Entry 6XU3 (X-ray diffraction, 2.10 A resolution); this record covers chains A and D.

== Chain A (and D) ==
Name: Class IV aminotransferase
From: Shinella sp. JR1-6
Notes: chain D of this document is another copy of the same molecule, construct and numbering; everything in this record applies to it too
UniProtKB: A0A4Q8MG35 (A0A4Q8MG35_9RHIZ); residues 5-328 here correspond to UniProt positions 1-324 (UniProt number = residue number - 4)
Amino-acid sequence (328 residues; each row starts with the number of its first residue):
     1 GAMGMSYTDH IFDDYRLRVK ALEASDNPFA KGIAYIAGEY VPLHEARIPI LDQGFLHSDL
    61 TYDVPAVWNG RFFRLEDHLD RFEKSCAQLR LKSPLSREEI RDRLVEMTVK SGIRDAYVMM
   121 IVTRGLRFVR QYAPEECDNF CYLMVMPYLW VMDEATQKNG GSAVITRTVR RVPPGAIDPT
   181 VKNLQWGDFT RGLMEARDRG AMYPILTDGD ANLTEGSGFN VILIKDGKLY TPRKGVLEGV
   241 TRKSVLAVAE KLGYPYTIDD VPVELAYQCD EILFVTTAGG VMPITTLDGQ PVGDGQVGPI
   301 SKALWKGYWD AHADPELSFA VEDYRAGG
Not modelled in the structure: 1-6, 327-328 (chain D: 1-4, 327-328)
Glycans and other covalent adducts: pyridoxal phosphate (PLP) linked to Lys182
Construct notes: expression tag (1-4)
Small-molecule neighbours: pyridoxal phosphate (PLP): Tyr62, His78, Arg81, Trp186, Phe189, Glu215, Gly216, Gly218, Phe219, Asn220, Leu237, Gly239, Val240, Thr241, Arg242, Val275, Thr276, Thr277
What the authors report for this chain:
  - binding site for pyridoxal phosphate: Lys182

== Chain A / chain D interface ==
Residue-residue contacts (105; chain A residue first):
  Ile36(A) - Arg47(D)
  His44(A) - Leu51(D)
  Ala46(A) - Pro49(D)
  Ala46(A) - Ile50(D)  hydrogen bond (backbone-backbone)
  Arg47(A) - Arg47(D)  hydrogen bond (backbone-side chain)
  Arg47(A) - Ile48(D)
  Ile48(A) - Arg47(D)
  Ile48(A) - Ile48(D)  hydrogen bond (backbone-backbone)
  Ile48(A) - Ile50(D)  hydrophobic
  Ile48(A) - Phe55(D)  hydrophobic
  Pro49(A) - Ala46(D)
  Pro49(A) - Arg47(D)
  Ile50(A) - Ala46(D)  hydrogen bond (backbone-backbone)
  Ile50(A) - Ile48(D)  hydrophobic
  Ile50(A) - Met144(D)  hydrophobic
  Leu51(A) - Leu43(D)
  Leu51(A) - His44(D)
  Gly54(A) - Phe55(D)
  Phe55(A) - Ile48(D)  hydrophobic
  Phe55(A) - Gly54(D)
  Phe55(A) - Leu60(D)  hydrophobic
  Phe55(A) - Leu184(D)
  Leu56(A) - Leu184(D)
  His57(A) - Leu184(D)
  His57(A) - Trp186(D)
  Ser58(A) - Ser58(D)
  Ser58(A) - Leu184(D)  hydrogen bond (backbone-backbone)
  Asp59(A) - Thr190(D)
  Leu60(A) - Phe55(D)  hydrophobic
  Leu89(A) - Met194(D)
  Arg90(A) - Met194(D)
  Arg90(A) - Asp198(D)  salt bridge
  Ile121(A) - Phe55(D)  hydrophobic
  Arg124(A) - Met194(D)
  Phe128(A) - Trp186(D)  hydrophobic
  Phe128(A) - Thr190(D)
  Phe128(A) - Leu193(D)  hydrophobic
  Val129(A) - Thr190(D)
  Val129(A) - Leu193(D)  hydrophobic
  Val129(A) - Arg197(D)  hydrogen bond (backbone-side chain)
  Arg130(A) - Trp150(D)
  Arg130(A) - Val151(D)  hydrogen bond (side chain-backbone)
  Arg130(A) - Leu193(D)
  Arg130(A) - Arg197(D)
  Tyr132(A) - Arg197(D)  hydrogen bond (backbone-side chain)
  Ala133(A) - Arg197(D)
  Pro134(A) - Met194(D)  hydrophobic
  Met144(A) - Ile50(D)  hydrophobic
  Trp150(A) - Arg130(D)
  Val151(A) - Arg130(D)  hydrogen bond (backbone-side chain)
  Val169(A) - Gly175(D)
  Val169(A) - Ala176(D)
  Arg170(A) - Pro173(D)
  Arg170(A) - Gly175(D)  hydrogen bond (backbone-backbone)
  Arg170(A) - Ala176(D)
  Val172(A) - Ala176(D)  hydrophobic
  Pro173(A) - Arg170(D)
  Pro173(A) - Pro173(D)
  Pro174(A) - Arg191(D)  hydrogen bond (backbone-side chain)
  Gly175(A) - Val169(D)
  Gly175(A) - Arg170(D)  hydrogen bond (backbone-backbone)
  Gly175(A) - Arg191(D)
  Ala176(A) - Val169(D)
  Ala176(A) - Arg170(D)
  Ala176(A) - Val172(D)  hydrophobic
  Ala176(A) - Gly187(D)
  Ala176(A) - Asp188(D)
  Ala176(A) - Arg191(D)
  Ile177(A) - Val172(D)  hydrophobic
  Ile177(A) - Gly187(D)
  Ile177(A) - Asp188(D)
  Ile177(A) - Arg191(D)
  Asp178(A) - Arg191(D)
  Leu184(A) - Phe55(D)
  Leu184(A) - Leu56(D)
  Leu184(A) - His57(D)
  Leu184(A) - Ser58(D)  hydrogen bond (backbone-backbone)
  Gln185(A) - Gln185(D)
  Gln185(A) - Trp186(D)  hydrogen bond (side chain-backbone)
  Gln185(A) - Gly187(D)  hydrogen bond (side chain-backbone)
  Trp186(A) - His57(D)
  Trp186(A) - Phe128(D)  hydrophobic
  Trp186(A) - Gln185(D)  hydrogen bond (backbone-side chain)
  Gly187(A) - Ala176(D)
  Gly187(A) - Ile177(D)
  Gly187(A) - Gln185(D)  hydrogen bond (backbone-side chain)
  Asp188(A) - Ala176(D)
  Asp188(A) - Ile177(D)
  Thr190(A) - Asp59(D)
  Thr190(A) - Phe128(D)
  Arg191(A) - Pro174(D)  hydrogen bond (side chain-backbone)
  Arg191(A) - Gly175(D)
  Arg191(A) - Ala176(D)  hydrogen bond (side chain-backbone)
  Arg191(A) - Ile177(D)
  Arg191(A) - Asp178(D)
  Leu193(A) - Phe128(D)  hydrophobic
  Leu193(A) - Arg130(D)
  Met194(A) - Leu89(D)
  Met194(A) - Arg90(D)
  Met194(A) - Arg124(D)
  Arg197(A) - Val129(D)  hydrogen bond (side chain-backbone)
  Arg197(A) - Arg130(D)  hydrogen bond (side chain-backbone)
  Arg197(A) - Tyr132(D)  hydrogen bond (side chain-backbone)
  Arg197(A) - Ala133(D)
  Asp198(A) - Arg90(D)  salt bridge
Other interface residues (no listed pair), chain A (55 interface residues in all): Leu43, Met119, Thr123, Gln131, Tyr142, Thr168, Arg171
Other interface residues (no listed pair), chain D (54 interface residues in all): Met119, Ile121, Thr123, Gln131, Pro134, Tyr142, Thr168, Arg171

== Overview ==
55 residues of chain A and 54 residues of chain D are in contact; the contacts include 22 hydrogen bonds and 2
salt bridges. Polar pairs include Arg90(A)-Asp198(D), Arg47(A)-Arg47(D) and Val129(A)-Arg197(D). Pyridoxal
phosphate is covalently linked to Lys182(A). From the paper: a binding site for pyridoxal phosphate at
Lys182(A).
Chain A and chain D are both Class IV aminotransferase (Shinella sp. JR1-6); the structure, (R)-selective
amine transaminase from Shinella sp, was determined by X-ray diffraction together with 6SNL from the same
study.
